PDB entry 1XMQ | X-ray diffraction, 3.00 A resolution | chains A and N of the 23 polymer chains in the assembly

Chain A:
Molecule: 16s ribosomal RNA
Source organism: Thermus thermophilus
Sequence (1522 nucleotides; each row starts with the number of its first residue; note: 42 numbers in that range are skipped by the numbering (no residue carries them; nothing is unmodelled there); a row labelled like 190A-190L holds insertion residues (190A, then the next letters in order); numbering starts at 0):
     0 UUUGUUGGAGAGUUUGAUCCUGGCUCAGGGUGAACGCUGGCGGCGUGCCU
    50 AAGACAUGCAAGUCGUGCGGG
    73 CCGCGGGGUUUU
    88 ACUCCG
    95 UGGUC
   101 AGCGGCGGACGGGUGAGUAACGCGUGGGU
  129A G
   130 ACCUACCCGGAAGAGGGGGACAACCCGGGGAAACUCGGGCUAAUCCCCCA
   180 UGUGGACCCGC
190A-190L CCCUUGGGGUGU
   191 GUCCAAAGGGCUUU
   216 GCCCGCUUCCGGAUGGGCCCGCGUCCCAUCAGCUAGUUGGUGGGGUAAUG
   266 GCCCACCAAGGCGACGACGGGUAGCCGGUCUGAGAGGAUGGCCGGCCACA
   316 GGGGCACUGAGACACGGGCCCCACUCCUACGGGAGGCAGCAGUUAGGAAU
   366 CUUCCGCAAUGGGCGCAAGCCUGACGGAGCGACGCCGCUUGGAGGAAGAA
   416 GCCCUUCGGGGUGUAAACUCCUGAA
   442 CCCGGGACGAAACCCCCGACGA
   474 GGGGACUGACGGUACCGGG
   494 GUAAUAGCGCCGGCCAACUCCGUGCCAGCAGCCGCGGUAAUACGGAGGGC
   544 GCGAGCGUUACCCGGAUUCACUGGGCGUAAAGGGCGUGUAGGCGGCCUGG
   594 GGCGUCCCAUGUGAAAGACCACGGCUCAACCGUGGGGGAGCGUGGGAUAC
   644 GCUCAGGCUAGACGGUGGGAGAGGGUGGUGGAAUUCCCGGAGUAGCGGUG
   694 AAAUGCGCAGAUACCGGGAGGAACGCCGAUGGCGAAGGCAGCCACCUGGU
   744 CCACCCGUGACGCUGAGGCGCGAAAGCGUGGGGAGCAAACCGGAUUAGAU
   794 ACCCGGGUAGUCCACGCCCUAAACGAUGCGCGCUAGGUCUCUGGGUCU
   848 CCUGGGGGCCGAAGCUAACGCGUUAAGCGCGCCGCCUGGGGAGUACGGCC
   898 GCAAGGCUGAAACUCAAAGGAAUUGACGGGGGCCCGCACAAGCGGUGGAG
   948 CAUGUGGUUUAAUUCGAAGCAACGCGAAGAACCUUACCAGGCCUUGACAU
   998 GCUA
 1001A G
  1002 GGAACCCGGGUGAAAGCCUGGGGUGCCCC
1030A-1030D GCGA
  1031 GGGGAGCCCUAGCACAGGUGCUGCAUGGCCGUCGUCAGCUCGUGCCGUGA
  1081 GGUGUUGGGUUAAGUCCCGCAACGAGCGCAACCCCCGCCGUUAGUUGCCA
  1131 GCGGUUCGGCCGGGCACUCUAACGGGACUGCCCGCGAAA
  1171 GCGGGAGGAAGGAGGGGACGACGUCUGGUCAGCAUGGCCCUUACGGCCUG
  1221 GGCGACACACGUGCUACAAUGCCCACUACAAAGCGAUGCCACCCGGCAAC
  1271 GGGGAGCUAAUCGCAAAAAGGUGGGCCCAGUUCGGAUUGGGGUCUGCAAC
  1321 CCGACCCCAUGAAGCCGGAAUCGCUAGUAAUCGCGGAUCAG
 1361B C
  1362 CAUGCCGCGGUGAAUACGUUCCCGGGCCUUGUACACACCGCCCGUCACGC
  1412 CAUGGGAGCGGGCUCUACCCGAAGUCGCCGGG
  1446 AGCCUACGGG
  1459 CAGGCGCCGAGGGUAGGGCCCGUGACUGGGGCGAAGUCGUAACAAGGUAG
  1509 CUGUACCGGAAGGUGCGGCUGGAUCACCUCCUUUCU
Not modelled in the structure: 0-4, 1001A, 1030A-1030D, 1361B, 1535-1538
Covalent attachments: paromomycin (PAR) linked to G1405
Ion coordination: Mg2+ site 1 near U14 (its only coordinating residue here); Mg2+ site 2 near G21 (its only coordinating residue here); Mg2+ site 3: G46, G394; Mg2+ site 4: C48, G115; Mg2+ site 5 near A53 (its only coordinating residue here); Mg2+ site 6: A59, C386, U387; Mg2+ site 7: G61, U62, G105; Mg2+ site 8: G69, G70, U98; Mg2+ site 9: G107, G324, A325, G326; Mg2+ site 10: A109, G331; Mg2+ site 11: A116, G117, G289; Mg2+ site 12: C121, G124, U125, G126, G236; 62 more Mg2+ sites not listed
Small-molecule neighbours: paromomycin (PAR): C1404, U1406, C1407, A1408, C1409, G1489, C1490, G1491, A1492, A1493, G1494, U1495, C1496

Chain N:
Protein: 30S Ribosomal Protein S14
Source organism: Thermus thermophilus
Reference sequence: P24320 (RS14_THETH); residues 1-61 here correspond to UniProt positions 0-60 (UniProt number = residue number - 1)
Sequence (61 residues; each row starts with the number of its first residue):
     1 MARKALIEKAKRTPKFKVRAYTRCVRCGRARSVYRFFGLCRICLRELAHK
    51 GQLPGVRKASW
Not modelled in the structure: 1
Ion coordination: Zn2+: Cys24, Cys27, Cys40, Cys43

How chain A and chain N interact:
Pairs across the interface (72):
  G973(A) - Arg29(N)  hydrogen bond to the sugar
  G973(A) - Arg41(N)  hydrogen bond to the phosphate
  A974(A) - Arg29(N)  salt bridge to the phosphate
  A974(A) - Arg31(N)  hydrogen bond to the base
  A974(A) - Ser32(N)  hydrogen bond to the phosphate
  A974(A) - Arg41(N)  salt bridge to the phosphate
  A975(A) - Ser32(N)  sugar contact
  A975(A) - Tyr34(N)  base contact
  G976(A) - Arg31(N)  phosphate contact
  G976(A) - Ser32(N)  hydrogen bond to the phosphate
  C979(A) - Val18(N)  base contact
  C979(A) - Arg19(N)  hydrogen bond to the base
  C980(A) - Arg19(N)  hydrogen bond to the sugar
  C980(A) - Tyr21(N)  sugar contact
  U981(A) - Leu6(N)  phosphate contact
  U981(A) - Tyr21(N)  sugar contact
  U981(A) - Arg23(N)  phosphate contact
  U981(A) - Ala30(N)  phosphate contact
  U982(A) - Leu6(N)  sugar contact
  U982(A) - Arg23(N)  salt bridge to the phosphate
  A983(A) - Arg3(N)  salt bridge to the phosphate
  A983(A) - Leu6(N)  phosphate contact
  A994(A) - Lys4(N)  base contact
  A994(A) - Ala5(N)  base contact
  C995(A) - Lys4(N)  hydrogen bond to the base
  A1016(A) - Lys15(N)  phosphate contact
  G1047(A) - Lys4(N)  salt bridge to the phosphate
  G1048(A) - Arg3(N)  phosphate contact
  G1048(A) - Lys4(N)  hydrogen bond to the phosphate
  U1049(A) - Ala2(N)  hydrogen bond to the base
  U1049(A) - Arg3(N)  phosphate contact
  C1059(A) - Arg45(N)  hydrogen bond to the phosphate
  C1060(A) - Arg45(N)  salt bridge to the phosphate
  C1114(A) - Ser60(N)  hydrogen bond to the sugar
  C1115(A) - Ser60(N)  sugar contact
  C1115(A) - Trp61(N)  sugar contact
  G1186(A) - Trp61(N)  hydrogen bond to the base
  G1187(A) - Ser60(N)  hydrogen bond to the base
  G1187(A) - Trp61(N)  sugar contact
  A1188(A) - Lys58(N)  hydrogen bond to the phosphate
  A1188(A) - Ser60(N)  sugar contact
  C1189(A) - Lys58(N)  salt bridge to the phosphate
  G1202(A) - Cys27(N)  sugar contact
  G1202(A) - Arg29(N)  sugar contact
  G1202(A) - Ile42(N)  base contact
  G1202(A) - Cys43(N)  hydrogen bond to the base
  G1202(A) - Glu46(N)  hydrogen bond to the base
  C1203(A) - Ala2(N)  phosphate contact
  C1203(A) - Cys27(N)  sugar contact
  G1216(A) - Arg3(N)  salt bridge to the phosphate
  G1216(A) - Ala5(N)  phosphate contact
  C1217(A) - Ala5(N)  phosphate contact
  C1217(A) - Glu8(N)  phosphate contact
  C1218(A) - Glu8(N)  phosphate contact
  U1219(A) - Arg19(N)  salt bridge to the phosphate
  G1316(A) - Lys17(N)  salt bridge to the phosphate
  G1316(A) - Val18(N)  phosphate contact
  C1317(A) - Phe16(N)  stacking on the base
  C1317(A) - Lys17(N)  phosphate contact
  C1317(A) - Val18(N)  base contact
  C1317(A) - Arg19(N)  base contact
  A1357(A) - Tyr34(N)  sugar contact
  U1358(A) - Val33(N)  sugar contact
  U1358(A) - Tyr34(N)  phosphate contact
  U1358(A) - Arg35(N)  hydrogen bond to the phosphate
  C1359(A) - Thr22(N)  hydrogen bond to the phosphate
  C1359(A) - Val33(N)  phosphate contact
  C1359(A) - Arg35(N)  salt bridge to the phosphate
  A1360(A) - Val18(N)  base contact
  A1360(A) - Arg35(N)  salt bridge to the phosphate
  G1368(A) - Trp61(N)  phosphate contact
  C1369(A) - Trp61(N)  hydrogen bond to the phosphate
Interface residues without a listed pair, chain A (42 interface residues in all): A977, A996, A1015, C1113, A1318
Interface residues without a listed pair, chain N (33 interface residues in all): Lys11, Phe36, Arg57

Overview:
Chain A and chain N form an interface of 42 and 33 residues respectively; the contacts include 20 hydrogen
bonds, 12 salt bridges and 1 aromatic stacking contact. Polar pairs include A974(A)-Arg31(N), C979(A)-Arg19(N)
and C995(A)-Lys4(N). Covalently linked paromomycin: at G1405(A).
Chain A is 16s ribosomal RNA and chain N is 30S Ribosomal Protein S14, both from Thermus thermophilus; the
structure, Crystal Structure of t6A37-ASLLysUUU AAA-mRNA Bound to the Decoding Center, was determined by X-ray
diffraction (same publication as 1XMO).
